6GMU - chain A; structure by X-ray diffraction, 2.70 A resolution.

== Chain A ==
Name: Serum Paraoxonase-1 by directed evolution with the L69G/H134R/F222S/T332S mutations
Source organism: Homo sapiens
Chain sequence (355 residues; each row starts with the number of its first residue):
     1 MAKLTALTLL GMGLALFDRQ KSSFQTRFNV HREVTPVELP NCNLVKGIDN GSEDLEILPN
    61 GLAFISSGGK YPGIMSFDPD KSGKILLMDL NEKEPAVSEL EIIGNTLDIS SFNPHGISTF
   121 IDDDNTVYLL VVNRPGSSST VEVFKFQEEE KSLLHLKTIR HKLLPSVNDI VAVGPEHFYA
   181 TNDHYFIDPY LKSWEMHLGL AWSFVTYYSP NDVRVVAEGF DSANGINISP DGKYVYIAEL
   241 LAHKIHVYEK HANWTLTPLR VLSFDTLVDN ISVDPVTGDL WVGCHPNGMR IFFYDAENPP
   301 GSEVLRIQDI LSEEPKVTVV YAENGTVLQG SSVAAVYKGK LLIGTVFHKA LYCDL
Disordered / not traced: 1-17
Disulfides: Cys42-Cys353
Bound ions: Ca2+ site 1: Asp54, Ile117, Asp169; Ca2+ site 2 near Asp269 (its only coordinating residue here)
Ligand contacts: B3P (2-[3-(2-hydroxy-1,1-dihydroxymethyl-ethylamino)-propylamino]-2-hydroxymethyl-propane-1,3-diol): Leu39, Pro40, Asn41, Cys42, Asn43, Val327

== In short ==
Ligands of chain A: compound B3P. The Ca2+ site 1 is built by Asp54, Ile117 and Asp169.
Chain A is Serum Paraoxonase-1 by directed evolution with the L69G/H134R/F222S/T332S mutations (Homo sapiens);
the structure, Serum paraoxonase-1 by directed evolution with the L69G/H134R/F222S/T332S mutations, was
determined by X-ray diffraction (same publication as 6H0A and 6G82).
